PDB entry 1HQ3 | X-ray diffraction, 2.15 A resolution | chains C and G of the 8 polymer chains in the assembly

Chain C (and G):
Name: Histone H3
From: Gallus gallus
Notes: chain G of this document is another copy of the same molecule, construct and numbering; everything in this record applies to it too
UniProtKB: P84229 (H31_CHICK); aligned to UniProt positions 1-136 over residues 0-135 (the alignment contains insertions or deletions, so no single offset holds)
Sequence (136 residues; numbered 0 to 135; the number before each row is that of its first residue; numbering starts at 0):
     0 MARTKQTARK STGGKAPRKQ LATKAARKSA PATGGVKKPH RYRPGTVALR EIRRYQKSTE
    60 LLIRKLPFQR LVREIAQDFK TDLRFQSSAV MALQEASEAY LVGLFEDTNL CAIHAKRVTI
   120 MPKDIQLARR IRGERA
Unresolved in the structure: 0-40 (chain G: 0-37)
Swiss-Prot annotation at these positions:
  - site: Lys-36, Lys-37 (Involved in HMGB1-binding)
  - modified residue: Arg-2 (Asymmetric dimethylarginine), Thr-3 (Phosphothreonine), Lys-4 (Allysine), Gln-5 (5-glutamyl dopamine), Thr-6 (Phosphothreonine), Arg-8 (Citrulline), Lys-9 (N6,N6,N6-trimethyllysine), Ser-10 (ADP-ribosylserine), Thr-11 (Phosphothreonine), Lys-14 (N6,N6-dimethyllysine), Arg-17 (Asymmetric dimethylarginine), Lys-18 (N6-(2-hydroxyisobutyryl)lysine), Lys-23 (N6-(2-hydroxyisobutyryl)lysine), Arg-26 (Citrulline), Lys-27 (N6,N6,N6-trimethyllysine), Ser-28 (ADP-ribosylserine), Lys-36 (N6,N6,N6-trimethyllysine), Lys-37 (N6-methyllysine), Tyr-41 (Phosphotyrosine), Lys-56 (N6,N6,N6-trimethyllysine) and 8 more in UniProt
  - lipidation: Cys-110 (S-palmitoyl cysteine)

Chain C / chain G interface:
Pairs across the interface - 24 pairs, chain C then chain G:
  Asp-106(C) with Ile-130(G)
  Leu-109(C) with Leu-126(G), hydrophobic; Arg-129(G)
  Cys-110(C) with His-113(G), hydrogen bond (backbone-side chain); Ile-130(G), hydrophobic
  His-113(C) with Cys-110(G), hydrogen bond (side chain-backbone); Ala-114(G); Arg-116(G); Lys-122(G); Asp-123(G), salt bridge; Leu-126(G)
  Ala-114(C) with His-113(G)
  Arg-116(C) with His-113(G)
  Lys-122(C) with His-113(G)
  Asp-123(C) with His-113(G), salt bridge
  Leu-126(C) with Leu-109(G), hydrophobic; His-113(G)
  Ala-127(C) with Ile-130(G)
  Arg-129(C) with Leu-109(G)
  Ile-130(C) with Asp-106(G); Cys-110(G), hydrophobic; Ala-127(G); Ile-130(G), hydrophobic
  Arg-131(C) with Ile-130(G)
Interface residues without a listed pair, chain C (14 interface residues in all): Lys-115
Interface residues without a listed pair, chain G (13 interface residues in all): Arg-131

In short:
Chain C and chain G form an interface of 14 and 13 residues respectively; the contacts include 2 hydrogen
bonds and 2 salt bridges. Polar pairs include His-113(C)/Asp-123(G) and Cys-110(C)/His-113(G).
Chain C and chain G are both Histone H3 (Gallus gallus); the structure, Crystal structure of the
histone-core-octamer in kcl/phosphate, was determined by X-ray diffraction.
